2B63 - chains B and C of the 13 polymer chains in the assembly; structure by X-ray diffraction, 3.80 A resolution.

Chain B:
Name: DNA-directed RNA polymerase II 140 kDa polypeptide
From: Saccharomyces cerevisiae
Notes: EC 2.7.7.6
UniProtKB: P08518 (RPB2_YEAST); residue numbers follow UniProt; this construct covers 1-1224
Sequence (1224 residues; row label = number of the first residue in the row):
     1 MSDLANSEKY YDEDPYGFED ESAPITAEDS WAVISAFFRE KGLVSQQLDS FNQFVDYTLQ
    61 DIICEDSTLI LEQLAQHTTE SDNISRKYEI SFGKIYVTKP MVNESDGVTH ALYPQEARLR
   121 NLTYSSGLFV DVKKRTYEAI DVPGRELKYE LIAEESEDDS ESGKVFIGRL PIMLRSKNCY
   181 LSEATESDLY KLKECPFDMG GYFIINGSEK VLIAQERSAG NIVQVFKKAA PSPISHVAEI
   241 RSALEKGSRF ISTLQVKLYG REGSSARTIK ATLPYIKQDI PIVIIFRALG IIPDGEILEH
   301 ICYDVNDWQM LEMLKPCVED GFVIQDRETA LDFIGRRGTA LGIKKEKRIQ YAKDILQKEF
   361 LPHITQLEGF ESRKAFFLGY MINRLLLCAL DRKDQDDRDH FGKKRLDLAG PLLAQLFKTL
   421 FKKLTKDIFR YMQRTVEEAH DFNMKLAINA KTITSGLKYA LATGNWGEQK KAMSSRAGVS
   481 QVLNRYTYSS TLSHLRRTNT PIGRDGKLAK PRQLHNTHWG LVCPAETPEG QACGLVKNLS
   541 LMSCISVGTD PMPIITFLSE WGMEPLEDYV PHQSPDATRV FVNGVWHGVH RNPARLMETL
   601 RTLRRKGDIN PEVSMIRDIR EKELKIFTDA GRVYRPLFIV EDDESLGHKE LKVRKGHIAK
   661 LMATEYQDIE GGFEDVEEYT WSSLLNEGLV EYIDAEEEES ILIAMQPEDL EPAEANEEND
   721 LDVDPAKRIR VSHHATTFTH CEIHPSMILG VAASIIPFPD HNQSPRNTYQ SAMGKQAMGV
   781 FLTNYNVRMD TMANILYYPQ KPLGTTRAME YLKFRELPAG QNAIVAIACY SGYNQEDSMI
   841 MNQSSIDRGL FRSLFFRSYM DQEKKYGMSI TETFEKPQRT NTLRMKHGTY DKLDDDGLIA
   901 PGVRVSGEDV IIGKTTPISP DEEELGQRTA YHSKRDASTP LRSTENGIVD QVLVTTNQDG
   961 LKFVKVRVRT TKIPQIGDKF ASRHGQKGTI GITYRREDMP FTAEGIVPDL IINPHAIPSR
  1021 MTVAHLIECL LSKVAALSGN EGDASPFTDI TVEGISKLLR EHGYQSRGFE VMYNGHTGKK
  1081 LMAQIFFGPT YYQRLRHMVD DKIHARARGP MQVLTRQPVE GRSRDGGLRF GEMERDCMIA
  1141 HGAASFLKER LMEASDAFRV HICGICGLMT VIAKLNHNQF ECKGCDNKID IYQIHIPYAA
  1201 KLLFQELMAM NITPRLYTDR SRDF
Not modelled in the structure: 1-19, 71-89, 135-163, 336-344, 438-445, 669-677, 716-721, 920-932
What the authors report for this chain:
  - binding site for the 31-nt RNA strand: Y459, A462, T463, N465, S474, S475, R476, A477, G478, Q481, V482, R512, Q531
  - conformationally variable residues (loop rearrangement): G467 to A477, I502 to A509

Chain C:
Name: DNA-directed RNA polymerase II 45 kDa polypeptide
From: Saccharomyces cerevisiae
Notes: EC 2.7.7.6
UniProtKB: P16370 (RPB3_YEAST); numbering as in UniProt (aligned over 1-318)
Sequence (318 residues; numbered 1 to 318; the number before each row is that of its first residue):
     1 MSEEGPQVKI REASKDNVDF ILSNVDLAMA NSLRRVMIAE IPTLAIDSVE VETNTTVLAD
    61 EFIAHRLGLI PLQSMDIEQL EYSRDCFCED HCDKCSVVLT LQAFGESEST TNVYSKDLVI
   121 VSNLMGRNIG HPIIQDKEGN GVLICKLRKG QELKLTCVAK KGIAKEHAKW GPAAAIEFEY
   181 DPWNKLKHTD YWYEQDSAKE WPQSKNCEYE DPPNEGDPFD YKAQADTFYM NVESVGSIPV
   241 DQVVVRGIDT LQKKVASILL ALTQMDQDKV NFASGDNNTA SNMLGSNEDV MMTGAEQDPY
   301 SNASQMGNTG SGGYDNAW
Not modelled in the structure: 1-2, 269-318
Curated features (UniProtKB/Swiss-Prot):
  - binding site (Zn(2+)): C86, C88, C92, C95
  - modified residue: S2 (N-acetylserine)

Interface between chain B and chain C:
Pairs across the interface - 67 pairs, chain B then chain C:
  Y797(B) - E61(C)
  Y798(B) - F62(C)  hydrophobic
  Y798(B) - R66(C)
  D847(B) - H65(C)  hydrogen bond (backbone-side chain)
  D847(B) - H167(C)  salt bridge
  R848(B) - H65(C)
  R848(B) - L69(C)
  R848(B) - A168(C)
  G849(B) - H65(C)  hydrogen bond (backbone-side chain)
  R852(B) - H65(C)
  R969(B) - A59(C)
  R969(B) - D60(C)  salt bridge
  R969(B) - E61(C)  salt bridge
  T971(B) - E61(C)  hydrogen bond
  R995(B) - K165(C)
  R996(B) - I38(C)
  R996(B) - A174(C)
  R996(B) - A175(C)
  E997(B) - R34(C)  hydrogen bond (backbone-side chain)
  E997(B) - R35(C)  hydrogen bond (backbone-side chain)
  E997(B) - I38(C)
  E997(B) - A39(C)
  D998(B) - R35(C)  salt bridge
  F1001(B) - R34(C)
  F1001(B) - F178(C)  hydrophobic
  A1003(B) - E177(C)
  A1003(B) - F178(C)  hydrogen bond (backbone-backbone)
  A1003(B) - E179(C)
  E1004(B) - E177(C)
  G1005(B) - I176(C)
  R1060(B) - K199(C)  hydrogen bond (side chain-backbone)
  R1060(B) - P202(C)
  G1063(B) - P202(C)
  Q1065(B) - E200(C)
  Q1065(B) - W201(C)
  R1067(B) - E194(C)  salt bridge
  F1069(B) - W192(C)  hydrophobic
  F1069(B) - W201(C)  hydrophobic
  E1070(B) - W201(C)
  Y1073(B) - F178(C)
  Y1073(B) - E179(C)
  Y1073(B) - Y180(C)  hydrophobic
  G1075(B) - N31(C)
  G1075(B) - R34(C)
  G1075(B) - R35(C)  hydrogen bond (backbone-side chain)
  H1076(B) - N31(C)  hydrogen bond (backbone-side chain)
  T1077(B) - N31(C)  hydrogen bond (backbone-side chain)
  G1078(B) - L27(C)
  G1078(B) - N31(C)
  G1078(B) - F178(C)
  G1078(B) - Y180(C)
  K1079(B) - L27(C)
  K1079(B) - Y180(C)
  K1080(B) - Y180(C)  hydrogen bond (backbone-side chain)
  K1080(B) - D181(C)  salt bridge
  K1080(B) - H188(C)
  K1080(B) - T189(C)
  L1081(B) - H188(C)
  L1081(B) - T189(C)
  M1082(B) - H188(C)
  M1082(B) - T189(C)
  M1082(B) - D190(C)  hydrogen bond (backbone-backbone)
  Q1084(B) - T189(C)
  Q1084(B) - D190(C)
  Q1084(B) - Y191(C)
  Q1084(B) - W192(C)
  Q1084(B) - W201(C)
Also at the interface, not in a pair above, chain B (38 interface residues in all): N786, S844, T970, M999, S1066, V1071
Also at the interface, not in a pair above, chain C (38 interface residues in all): V57, A173, N184, K187

In short:
Chain B and chain C each contribute 38 residues to their interface; the contacts include 12 hydrogen bonds and
6 salt bridges. Among the polar pairs are D847(B)-H167(C), R969(B)-D60(C) and R969(B)-E61(C). The paper
reports a binding site for the 31-nt RNA strand at Y459(B), A462(B) and T463(B) among others; conformational
variability at G467(B) and I502(B).
Chain B is DNA-directed RNA polymerase II 140 kDa polypeptide and chain C is DNA-directed RNA polymerase II 45
kDa polypeptide, both from Saccharomyces cerevisiae; the structure, Complete RNA Polymerase II-RNA inhibitor
complex, was determined by X-ray diffraction.
